PDB entry 4BMB | X-ray diffraction, 1.35 A resolution | chain A

# Chain A
Name: Galectin-8
Organism: Homo sapiens
Notes: fragment: n terminal domain, residues 4-153
UniProtKB: O00214 (LEG8_HUMAN); residues 4-153 here = UniProt positions 4-153
Amino-acid sequence (150 residues; row label = number of the first residue in the row):
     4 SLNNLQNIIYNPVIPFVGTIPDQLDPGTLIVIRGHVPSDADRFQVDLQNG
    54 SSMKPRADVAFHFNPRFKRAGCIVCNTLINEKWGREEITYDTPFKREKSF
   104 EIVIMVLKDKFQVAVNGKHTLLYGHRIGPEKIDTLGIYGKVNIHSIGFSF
Metal / ion sites: Zn2+: Asp25, His38, His147; Na+: Arg59 (together with beta-D-galactopyranose)
Reported in the primary citation:
  - binding site for beta-D-glucopyranose: Arg69
  - binding site for beta-D-galactopyranose: Arg45, Arg59, His65, Asn67, Asn79, Trp86, Glu89
  - binding site for glycerol: Tyr141
  - conformationally variable residues (loop rearrangement, order/disorder transition, side-chain flip): Arg45, Arg59, Arg69, Trp86, Glu89
  - mutagenesis - F19Y: increased stability
  - mutagenesis - F19Y: unchanged binding to lactose

# Summary
Asp25, His38 and His147 coordinate Zn2+. From the paper: a binding site for beta-D-galactopyranose at Arg45,
Arg59 and His65 among others; F19Y increases stability.
Chain A is Galectin-8 (Homo sapiens); the structure, Crystal structure of the N terminal domain of human
Galectin 8, was determined by X-ray diffraction (same publication as 4BME).
